8ISS - chains C and E of the 5 polymer chains in the assembly; structure by electron microscopy, 3.19 A resolution.

# Chain C
Name: tRNA-splicing endonuclease subunit Sen34
From: Homo sapiens
Notes: EC 4.6.1.16
Reference sequence: Q9BSV6 (SEN34_HUMAN); residue numbers follow UniProt; this construct covers 1-310
Sequence (310 residues; each row starts with the number of its first residue):
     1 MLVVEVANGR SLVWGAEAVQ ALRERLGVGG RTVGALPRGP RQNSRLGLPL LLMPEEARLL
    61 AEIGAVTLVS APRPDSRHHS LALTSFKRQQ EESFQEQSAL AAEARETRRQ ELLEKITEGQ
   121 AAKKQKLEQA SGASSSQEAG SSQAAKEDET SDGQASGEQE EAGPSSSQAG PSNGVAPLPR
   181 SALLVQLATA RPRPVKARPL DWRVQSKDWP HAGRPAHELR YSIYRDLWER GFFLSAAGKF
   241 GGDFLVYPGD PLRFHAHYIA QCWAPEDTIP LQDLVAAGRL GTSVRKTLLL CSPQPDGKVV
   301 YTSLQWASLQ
Disordered / not traced: 127-178, 310
UniProt features mapped onto this chain:
  - active site: Tyr247, His255, Lys286
  - natural variant: Arg58 (R58W: In PCH2C)
From the paper describing this entry:
  - binding site for the 88-nt RNA strand (chain E): Gly30, Arg31, Arg41, Lys239, His255, Arg279, Arg285, Trp306
  - catalytic residues: Tyr247, His255, Lys286

# Chain E
Molecule: 88-nt RNA strand
Sequence (88 nucleotides; each row starts with the number of its first residue):
     1 GGCUCUGUGG CGCAAUGGAU AGCGCAUUGG ACUUCUAGUG ACGAAUAGAG CAAUUCAAAG
    61 GUUGUGGGUU CGAAUCCCAC CAGAGUCG
Disordered / not traced: 39-46
Metal / ion sites: Mg2+ near G12 (its only coordinating residue here)

# How chain C and chain E interact
Pairs across the interface (36; chain C residue first):
  Gly30(C) with A52(E), hydrogen bond to the base
  Arg31(C) with A52(E), base contact
  Arg41(C) with G12(E), sugar contact; C13(E), sugar contact
  Gln42(C) with G24(E), sugar contact
  Arg108(C) with G18(E), hydrogen bond to the sugar; A19(E), base contact
  Lys115(C) with G18(E), base contact
  Ile116(C) with G18(E), base contact; C71(E), base contact
  Gly119(C) with C71(E), sugar contact
  Gln120(C) with C71(E), hydrogen bond to the sugar
  Lys123(C) with C71(E), sugar contact; G72(E), salt bridge to the phosphate
  Ala236(C) with A52(E), base contact
  Lys239(C) with C51(E), phosphate contact; A52(E), hydrogen bond to the base
  Phe240(C) with C51(E), sugar contact; A52(E), sugar contact; A53(E), phosphate contact
  Leu245(C) with A52(E), sugar contact; A53(E), phosphate contact
  Tyr247(C) with A52(E), hydrogen bond to the sugar; A53(E), phosphate contact
  His255(C) with A53(E), stacking on the base; U54(E), sugar contact
  Ala256(C) with A53(E), hydrogen bond to the phosphate
  Arg279(C) with U36(E), base contact
  Thr282(C) with U34(E), sugar contact; U36(E), base contact
  Ser283(C) with U34(E), sugar contact
  Val284(C) with A53(E), sugar contact
  Arg285(C) with U33(E), phosphate contact; A53(E), hydrogen bond to the base
  Lys286(C) with A53(E), salt bridge to the phosphate
  Trp306(C) with U36(E), stacking on the base
Interface residues without a listed pair, chain C (27 interface residues in all): Ser235, Pro251, Phe254
Interface residues without a listed pair, chain E (15 interface residues in all): C35

# Overview
27 residues of chain C and 15 residues of chain E are in contact, with 7 hydrogen bonds, 2 salt bridges and 2
aromatic stacking contacts. Polar contacts include Gly30(C)-A52(E), Lys239(C)-A52(E) and Arg285(C)-A53(E). The
paper reports catalytic residues Tyr247(C), His255(C) and Lys286(C); a binding site for the 88-nt RNA strand
(chain E) at Gly30(C), Arg31(C) and Arg41(C) among others.
Chain C is tRNA-splicing endonuclease subunit Sen34 (Homo sapiens) and chain E is an 88-nt RNA strand; the
structure, Cryo-EM structure of wild-type human tRNA Splicing Endonuclease Complex bound to pre-tRNA-ARG at
3.19 A resolution, was determined by electron microscopy.
